Entry 3HOV (X-ray diffraction, 3.50 A resolution); this record covers chains A and T of the 15 polymer chains in the assembly.

== Chain A ==
Name: DNA-directed RNA polymerase II subunit RPB1
Source organism: Saccharomyces cerevisiae
Notes: EC 2.7.7.6
UniProtKB: P04050 (RPB1_YEAST); residue numbers follow UniProt; this construct covers 1-1733
Chain sequence (1733 residues; numbered 1 to 1733; the number before each row is that of its first residue):
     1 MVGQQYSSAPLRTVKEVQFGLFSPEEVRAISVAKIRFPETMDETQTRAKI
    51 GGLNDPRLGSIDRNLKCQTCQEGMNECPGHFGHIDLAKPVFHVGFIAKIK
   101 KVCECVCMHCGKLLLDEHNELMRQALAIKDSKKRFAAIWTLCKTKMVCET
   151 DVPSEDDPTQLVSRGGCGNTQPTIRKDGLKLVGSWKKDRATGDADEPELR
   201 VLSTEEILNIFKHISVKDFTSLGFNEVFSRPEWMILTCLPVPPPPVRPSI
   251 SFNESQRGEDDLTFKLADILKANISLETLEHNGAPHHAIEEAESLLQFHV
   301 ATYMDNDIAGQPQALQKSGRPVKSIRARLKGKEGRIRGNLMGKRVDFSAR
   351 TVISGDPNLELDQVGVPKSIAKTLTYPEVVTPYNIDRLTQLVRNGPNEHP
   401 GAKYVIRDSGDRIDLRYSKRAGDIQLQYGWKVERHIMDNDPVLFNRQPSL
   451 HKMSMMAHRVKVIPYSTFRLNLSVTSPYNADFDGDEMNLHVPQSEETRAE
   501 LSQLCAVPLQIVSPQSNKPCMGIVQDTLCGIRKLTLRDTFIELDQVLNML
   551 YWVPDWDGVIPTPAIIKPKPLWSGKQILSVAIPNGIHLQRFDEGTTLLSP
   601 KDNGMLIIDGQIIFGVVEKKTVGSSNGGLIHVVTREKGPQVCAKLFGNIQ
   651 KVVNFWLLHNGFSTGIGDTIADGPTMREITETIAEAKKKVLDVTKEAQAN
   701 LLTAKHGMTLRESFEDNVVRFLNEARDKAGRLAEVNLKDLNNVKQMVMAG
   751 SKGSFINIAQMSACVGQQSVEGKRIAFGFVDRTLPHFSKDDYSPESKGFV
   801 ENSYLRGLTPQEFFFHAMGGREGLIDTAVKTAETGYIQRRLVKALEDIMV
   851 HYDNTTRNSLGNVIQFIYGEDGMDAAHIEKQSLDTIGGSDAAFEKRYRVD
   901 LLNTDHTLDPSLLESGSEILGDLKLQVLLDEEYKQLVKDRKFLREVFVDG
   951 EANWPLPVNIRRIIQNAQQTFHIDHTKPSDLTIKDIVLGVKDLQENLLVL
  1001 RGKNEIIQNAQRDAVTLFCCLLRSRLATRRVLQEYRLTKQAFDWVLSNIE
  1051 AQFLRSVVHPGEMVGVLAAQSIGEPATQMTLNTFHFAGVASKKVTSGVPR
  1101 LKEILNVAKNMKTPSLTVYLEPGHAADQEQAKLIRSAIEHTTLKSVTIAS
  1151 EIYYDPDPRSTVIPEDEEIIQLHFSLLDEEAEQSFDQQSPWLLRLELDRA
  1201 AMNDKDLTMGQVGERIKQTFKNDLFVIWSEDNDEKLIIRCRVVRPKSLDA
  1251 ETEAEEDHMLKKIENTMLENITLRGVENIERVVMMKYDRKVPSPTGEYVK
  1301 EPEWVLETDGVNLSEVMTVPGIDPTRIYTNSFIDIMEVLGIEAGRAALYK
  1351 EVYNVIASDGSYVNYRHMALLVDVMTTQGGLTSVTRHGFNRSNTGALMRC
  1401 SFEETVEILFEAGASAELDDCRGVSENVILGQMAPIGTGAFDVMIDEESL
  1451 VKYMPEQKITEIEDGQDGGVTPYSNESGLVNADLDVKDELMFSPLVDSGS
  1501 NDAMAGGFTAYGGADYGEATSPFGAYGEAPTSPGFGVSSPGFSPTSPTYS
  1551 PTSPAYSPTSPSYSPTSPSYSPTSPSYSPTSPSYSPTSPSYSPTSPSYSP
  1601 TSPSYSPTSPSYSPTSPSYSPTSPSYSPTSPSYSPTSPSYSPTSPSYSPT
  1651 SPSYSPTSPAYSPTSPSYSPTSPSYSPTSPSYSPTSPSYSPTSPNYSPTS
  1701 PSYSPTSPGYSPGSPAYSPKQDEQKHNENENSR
Not modelled in the structure: 1, 187-194, 1082-1091, 1176-1186, 1245-1253, 1456-1733
Ion coordination: Zn2+ site 1: Cys-67, Cys-70, Cys-77, His-80; Zn2+ site 2: Cys-107, Cys-110, Cys-148, Cys-167; Mg2+: Asp-481, Asp-483, Asp-485
Swiss-Prot annotation at these positions:
  - region: Pro-248 to Asp-260 (Lid loop), Asn-306 to Lys-323 (Rudder loop), Pro-810 to Glu-822 (Bridging helix)
  - binding site (Zn(2+)): Cys-67, Cys-70, Cys-77, His-80, Cys-107, Cys-110, Cys-148, Cys-167
  - binding site (Mg(2+)): Asp-481, Asp-483, Asp-485
  - modified residue: Thr-1471 (Phosphothreonine)
  - cross-link (Glycyl lysine isopeptide (Lys-Gly)): Lys-695 (interchain with G-Cter in ubiquitin), Lys-1246 (interchain with G-Cter in ubiquitin), Lys-1350 (interchain with G-Cter in ubiquitin)
  - natural variant: Ser-1653 to Pro-1659 (deletion: In strain: A364A)
  - mutagenesis: Lys-1246 (K1246R: Impairs ubiquitination during transcription stress)
From the paper describing this entry:
  - Mg2+ coordination: Asp-481, Asp-483, Asp-485

== Chain T ==
Molecule: 26-nt DNA strand
Sequence (26 nucleotides; numbered 5 to 30; the number before each row is that of its first residue):
     5 AGCTCAAGTAGTTATGCCUGGTCATT
Not modelled in the structure: 5-11, 29-30
Modified / non-standard residues: BRU (5-bromo-2'-deoxyuridine-5'-monophosphate) at position 23

== Interface between chain A and chain T ==
Residue-residue contacts (18):
  Phe-252(A) / DA28(T)  base contact
  Ala-309(A) / DA14(T)  phosphate contact
  Lys-317(A) / DA28(T)  phosphate contact
  Ser-318(A) / DA28(T)  phosphate contact
  Lys-332(A) / DA18(T)  salt bridge to the phosphate
  Lys-332(A) / DT19(T)  salt bridge to the phosphate
  Arg-337(A) / DT17(T)  salt bridge to the phosphate
  Arg-344(A) / DC21(T)  salt bridge to the phosphate
  Arg-350(A) / DC21(T)  sugar contact
  Gln-447(A) / DG20(T)  sugar contact
  Thr-831(A) / DA18(T)  base contact
  Ala-832(A) / DA18(T)  sugar contact
  Gly-835(A) / DA18(T)  sugar contact
  Tyr-836(A) / DT17(T)  sugar contact
  Tyr-836(A) / DA18(T)  sugar contact
  Arg-1386(A) / DG15(T)  sugar contact
  Glu-1403(A) / DG15(T)  phosphate contact
  Glu-1403(A) / DT16(T)  phosphate contact
Interface residues without a listed pair, chain A (20 interface residues in all): Phe-264, Gln-316, Lys-330, Pro-448, Arg-839

== Overview ==
20 residues of chain A and 9 residues of chain T are in contact; the contacts include 4 salt bridges. Polar
contacts include Lys-332(A)/DA18(T), Lys-332(A)/DT19(T) and Arg-337(A)/DT17(T). Curated annotation (UniProt)
lists 8 Zn2+-binding residues, 3 Mg2+-binding residues and one mutagenesis site on chain A. From the paper:
Mg2+ coordination by Asp-481(A), Asp-483(A) and Asp-485(A).
Here chain A is DNA-directed RNA polymerase II subunit RPB1 (Saccharomyces cerevisiae) and chain T is a 26-nt
DNA strand. Entry 3HOV (Complete RNA polymerase II elongation complex II) was determined by X-ray diffraction
together with 3HOU, 3HOW, 3HOX, 3HOY and 3HOZ from the same study.
